4NO6 - chains B and C of the 28 polymer chains in the assembly; structure by X-ray diffraction, 3.00 A resolution.

# Chain B
Name: Proteasome subunit alpha type-3
From: Saccharomyces cerevisiae S288c
Notes: EC 3.4.25.1
Reference sequence: P23638 (PSA3_YEAST); residues 0-257 here correspond to UniProt positions 1-258 (UniProt number = residue number + 1)
Chain sequence (258 residues; numbered 0 to 257; the number before each row is that of its first residue; numbering starts at 0):
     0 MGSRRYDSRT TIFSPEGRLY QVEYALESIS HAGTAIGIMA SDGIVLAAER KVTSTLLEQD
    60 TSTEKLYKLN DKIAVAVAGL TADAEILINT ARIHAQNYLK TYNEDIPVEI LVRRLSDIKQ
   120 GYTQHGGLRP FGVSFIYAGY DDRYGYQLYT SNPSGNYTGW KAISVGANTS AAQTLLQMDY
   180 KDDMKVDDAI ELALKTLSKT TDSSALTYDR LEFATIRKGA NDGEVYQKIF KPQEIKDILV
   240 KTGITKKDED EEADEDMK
Unresolved in the structure: 0, 245-257
Curated features (UniProtKB/Swiss-Prot):
  - cross-link (Glycyl lysine isopeptide (Lys-Gly)): Lys99 (interchain with G-Cter in ubiquitin), Lys198 (interchain with G-Cter in ubiquitin), Lys230 (interchain with G-Cter in ubiquitin)

# Chain C
Name: Proteasome subunit alpha type-4
From: Saccharomyces cerevisiae S288c
Notes: EC 3.4.25.1
Reference sequence: P40303 (PSA4_YEAST); residues -1 to 252 here correspond to UniProt positions 1-254 (UniProt number = residue number + 2)
Chain sequence (254 residues; row label = number of the first residue in the row; numbers below 1 keep their minus sign (Met-1 is residue -1)):
    -1 MSGYDRALSI FSPDGHIFQV EYALEAVKRG TCAVGVKGKN CVVLGCERRS TLKLQDTRIT
    59 PSKVSKIDSH VVLSFSGLNA DSRILIEKAR VEAQSHRLTL EDPVTVEYLT RYVAGVQQRY
   119 TQSGGVRPFG VSTLIAGFDP RDDEPKLYQT EPSGIYSSWS AQTIGRNSKT VREFLEKNYD
   179 RKEPPATVEE CVKLTVRSLL EVVQTGAKNI EITVVKPDSD IVALSSEEIN QYVTQIEQEK
   239 QEQQEQDKKK KSNH
Unresolved in the structure: -1 to 0, 241-252
Curated features (UniProtKB/Swiss-Prot):
  - modified residue: Thr58 (Phosphothreonine)

# How chain B and chain C interact
Residue-residue contacts - 74 pairs, chain B then chain C:
  Arg3(B) - Arg4(C)
  Asp6(B) - Tyr2(C)  hydrogen bond
  Asp6(B) - Arg4(C)  salt bridge
  Arg8(B) - Tyr2(C)
  Arg8(B) - Arg4(C)
  Arg8(B) - Leu6(C)
  Thr10(B) - Leu6(C)
  Thr10(B) - Arg125(C)
  Ile11(B) - Leu6(C)  hydrophobic
  Ile11(B) - Gln17(C)
  Phe12(B) - Gln17(C)  hydrogen bond (backbone-side chain)
  Phe12(B) - Tyr20(C)
  Phe12(B) - Ala21(C)  hydrophobic
  Phe12(B) - Leu76(C)  hydrophobic
  Phe12(B) - Arg125(C)
  Phe12(B) - Pro126(C)
  Phe12(B) - Gly128(C)
  Ser13(B) - Tyr20(C)
  Pro14(B) - Tyr20(C)
  Pro14(B) - Glu23(C)
  Glu15(B) - Glu23(C)
  Glu15(B) - Arg27(C)  hydrogen bond (backbone-side chain)
  Gly16(B) - Tyr20(C)
  Gly16(B) - Glu23(C)
  Gly16(B) - Ala24(C)
  Gly16(B) - Arg27(C)  hydrogen bond (backbone-side chain)
  Arg17(B) - Arg27(C)
  Leu18(B) - Arg125(C)
  Met38(B) - Asp54(C)
  Glu108(B) - Ile57(C)
  Ser115(B) - Arg81(C)  hydrogen bond (backbone-side chain)
  Asp116(B) - Arg81(C)  salt bridge
  Gln119(B) - Ala78(C)
  Gln119(B) - Asp79(C)
  Gln119(B) - Ile82(C)
  Thr122(B) - Arg125(C)  hydrogen bond (backbone-side chain)
  Gln123(B) - Tyr118(C)
  Gln123(B) - Gly123(C)
  Gln123(B) - Val124(C)
  Gln123(B) - Arg125(C)  hydrogen bond (backbone-backbone)
  Gln123(B) - Phe127(C)
  His124(B) - Gly123(C)
  His124(B) - Val124(C)
  Gly125(B) - Tyr2(C)
  Gly125(B) - Gly123(C)  hydrogen bond (backbone-backbone)
  Gly126(B) - Tyr2(C)
  Tyr143(B) - Arg56(C)  hydrogen bond (backbone-side chain)
  Tyr143(B) - Ile57(C)  hydrophobic
  Tyr145(B) - Arg56(C)  hydrogen bond (backbone-side chain)
  Gln146(B) - Ile57(C)
  Leu147(B) - Ile57(C)
  Tyr148(B) - Ile57(C)
  Ser153(B) - Ala78(C)
  Gly154(B) - Ala78(C)
  Gly154(B) - Arg81(C)  hydrogen bond (backbone-side chain)
  Asn155(B) - Asn77(C)  hydrogen bond
  Tyr156(B) - Pro59(C)
  Tyr156(B) - Arg81(C)
  Thr157(B) - Thr58(C)
  Gly158(B) - Gln53(C)
  Gly158(B) - Asp54(C)  hydrogen bond (backbone-backbone)
  Gly158(B) - Ile57(C)
  Gly158(B) - Thr58(C)  hydrogen bond (backbone-side chain)
  Trp159(B) - Leu50(C)  hydrophobic
  Trp159(B) - Leu52(C)
  Trp159(B) - Gln53(C)
  Trp159(B) - Asp54(C)
  Lys160(B) - Leu52(C)  hydrogen bond (backbone-backbone)
  Lys160(B) - Gln53(C)
  Ala161(B) - Leu52(C)
  Gln172(B) - Leu52(C)
  Leu175(B) - Leu52(C)
  Gln176(B) - Lys51(C)
  Gln176(B) - Leu52(C)
Other interface residues (no listed pair), chain B (41 interface residues in all): Arg112, Tyr179

# Summary
The interface between chain B and chain C involves 41 residues on one side and 31 on the other, with 15
hydrogen bonds and 2 salt bridges. Polar pairs include Asp6(B)-Arg4(C), Asp116(B)-Arg81(C) and
Asp6(B)-Tyr2(C).
Here chain B is Proteasome subunit alpha type-3 and chain C is Proteasome subunit alpha type-4, both from
Saccharomyces cerevisiae S288c. Entry 4NO6 (yCP in complex with Z-Leu-Leu-Leu-vinylsulfone) was determined by
X-ray diffraction (same publication as 4NNN, 4NNW, 4NO1, 4NO8 and 4NO9).
